5CBX - chains A and D of the 4 polymer chains in the assembly; structure by X-ray diffraction, 2.00 A resolution.

Chain A:
Molecule: AncGR DNA Binding Domain
Chain sequence (105 residues; row label = number of the first residue in the row):
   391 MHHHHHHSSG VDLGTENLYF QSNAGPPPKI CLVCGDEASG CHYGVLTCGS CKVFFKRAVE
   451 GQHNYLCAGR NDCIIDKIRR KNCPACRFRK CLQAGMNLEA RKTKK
Disordered / not traced: 391-418, 491-495
Bound ions: Zn2+ site 1: Cys421, Cys424, Cys438, Cys441; Zn2+ site 2: Cys457, Cys463, Cys473, Cys476

Chain D:
Molecule: 18-nt DNA strand
From: synthetic construct
Sequence (18 nucleotides; numbered 1 to 18; the number before each row is that of its first residue):
     1 TCAGAACACT CTGTTCTG

How chain A and chain D interact:
Contacting residue pairs (12; chain A residue first):
  Gly439(A) - DT14(D)  base contact
  Ser440(A) - DG13(D)  phosphate contact
  Ser440(A) - DT14(D)  phosphate contact
  Phe444(A) - DT12(D)  phosphate contact
  Arg447(A) - DT12(D)  base contact
  Arg447(A) - DG13(D)  hydrogen bond to the base
  Tyr455(A) - DT12(D)  hydrogen bond to the phosphate
  Arg470(A) - DG13(D)  salt bridge to the phosphate
  Lys471(A) - DT12(D)  phosphate contact
  Lys471(A) - DG13(D)  phosphate contact
  Pro474(A) - DT12(D)  phosphate contact
  Arg477(A) - DG13(D)  salt bridge to the phosphate
Interface residues without a listed pair, chain A (11 interface residues in all): Val443, His453
Interface residues without a listed pair, chain D (4 interface residues in all): DC11

In short:
11 residues of chain A and 4 residues of chain D are in contact, with 2 hydrogen bonds and 2 salt bridges.
Polar pairs include Arg447(A)-DG13(D), Tyr455(A)-DT12(D) and Arg470(A)-DG13(D). The Zn2+ site 1 is built by
Cys421(A), Cys424(A), Cys438(A) and Cys441(A).
Here chain A is AncGR DNA Binding Domain and chain D is an 18-nt DNA strand (synthetic construct). Entry 5CBX
(AncGR DNA Binding Domain - (+)GRE Complex) was determined by X-ray diffraction (same publication as 5CBY,
5CBZ, 5CC0 and 5CC1).
